PDB entry 8VMN | electron microscopy, 3.50 A resolution | chains H and S of the 10 polymer chains in the assembly

Chain H:
Molecule: 157-nt DNA strand
Sequence (157 nucleotides; numbered 1 to 157; the number before each row is that of its first residue):
     1 CAGGATGTAT ATATCTGAGA CGTGCCTGGA GACTAGGGAG TAATCCCCTT GGCGGTTTAA
    61 ACGCGGGGGA CAGCGCGTAC GTGCGTTTTA GCGGTGCTAG AGCTGTCTAC GACCAATTGA
   121 GCGGCCTGGG CACCGGGATT CTCCAGCCGC CGGCAGC

Chain S:
Molecule: Histone H2B
Source organism: Xenopus laevis
UniProt: A0A8J1LZU9 (A0A8J1LZU9_XENLA); residues 27-122 here correspond to UniProt positions 31-126 (UniProt number = residue number + 4)
Chain sequence (96 residues; each row starts with the number of its first residue):
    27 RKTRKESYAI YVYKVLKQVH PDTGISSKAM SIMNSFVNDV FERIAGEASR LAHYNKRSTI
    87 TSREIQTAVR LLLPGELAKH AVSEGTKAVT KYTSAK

Chain H / chain S interface:
Contacting residue pairs (8):
  DC122(H) with Ile36(S), sugar contact; Tyr37(S), hydrogen bond to the phosphate
  DG123(H) with Arg30(S), phosphate contact; Lys31(S), sugar contact; Ile36(S), phosphate contact
  DG124(H) with Arg30(S), phosphate contact; Lys31(S), hydrogen bond to the phosphate
  DC125(H) with Arg27(S), phosphate contact
Interface residues without a listed pair, chain S (6 interface residues in all): Thr29

Summary:
The interface between chain H and chain S involves 4 residues on one side and 6 on the other, with 2 hydrogen
bonds. Polar pairs include DC122(H)-Tyr37(S) and DG124(H)-Lys31(S).
Chain H is a 157-nt DNA strand and chain S is Histone H2B (Xenopus laevis); the structure, H3K4me3 nucleosome
bound to PRC2_AJ1-450, was determined by electron microscopy together with 8VMI, 8VMJ, 8VML, 8VNV, 8VNZ, 8VO0
and 8VOB from the same study.
